PDB entry 3P7I | X-ray diffraction, 1.71 A resolution | chain A

== Chain A ==
Molecule: PhnD, subunit of alkylphosphonate ABC transporter
Organism: Escherichia coli UTI89
Reference sequence: Q1R3F7 (Q1R3F7_ECOUT); residues 1-312 here correspond to UniProt positions 27-338 (UniProt number = residue number + 26)
Amino-acid sequence (321 residues; numbered -8 to 312; the number before each row is that of its first residue; numbers below 1 keep their minus sign (Met-8 is residue -8)):
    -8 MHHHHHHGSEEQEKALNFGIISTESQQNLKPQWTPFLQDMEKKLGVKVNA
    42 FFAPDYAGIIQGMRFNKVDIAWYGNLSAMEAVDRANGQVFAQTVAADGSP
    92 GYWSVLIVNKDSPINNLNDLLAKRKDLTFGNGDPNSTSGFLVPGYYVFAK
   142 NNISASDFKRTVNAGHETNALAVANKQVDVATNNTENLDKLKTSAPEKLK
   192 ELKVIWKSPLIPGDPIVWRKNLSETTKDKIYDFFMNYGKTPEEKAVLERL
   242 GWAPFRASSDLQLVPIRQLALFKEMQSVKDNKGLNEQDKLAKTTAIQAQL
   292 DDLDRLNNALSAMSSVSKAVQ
Unresolved in the structure: -8 to 4, 305-312
Differences from the reference sequence: expression tag (-8 to 0)
Ligand contacts: (2-aminoethyl)phosphonic acid (P7I): Ile12, Thr14, Tyr47, Trp63, Gly65, Asn66, Tyr93, Ser127, Thr128, Ser129, His157, Asn175, Glu177, Asp205
Reported in the primary citation:
  - binding site for (2-aminoethyl)phosphonic acid: Tyr47, Tyr93, Ser127, Thr128, Ser129, His157, Glu177, Asp205
  - mutagenesis - K181C (Kd of 540+/-40 nM): decreased binding to (2-aminoethyl)phosphonic acid
  - mutagenesis - Q17C (Kd of 11+/-5 nM): unchanged binding to (2-aminoethyl)phosphonic acid

== Summary ==
Ligands of chain A: (2-aminoethyl)phosphonic acid. From the paper: a binding site for (2-aminoethyl)phosphonic
acid at Tyr47, Tyr93 and Ser127 among others; K181C reduces binding to (2-aminoethyl)phosphonic acid.
Chain A is PhnD, subunit of alkylphosphonate ABC transporter (Escherichia coli UTI89); the structure, Crystal
structure of Escherichia coli PhnD in complex with 2-aminoethyl phosphonate, was determined by X-ray
diffraction (same publication as 3QK6 and 3S4U).
